1JZM - chains A and B; structure by X-ray diffraction, 1.90 A resolution.

# Chain A (and B)
Molecule: Globin I - ark shell
Organism: Scapharca inaequivalvis
Notes: chain B of this document is another copy of the same molecule, construct and numbering; everything in this record applies to it too
UniProt: P02213 (GLB1_SCAIN); residue numbers follow UniProt; this construct covers 1-146
Chain sequence (146 residues; each row starts with the number of its first residue):
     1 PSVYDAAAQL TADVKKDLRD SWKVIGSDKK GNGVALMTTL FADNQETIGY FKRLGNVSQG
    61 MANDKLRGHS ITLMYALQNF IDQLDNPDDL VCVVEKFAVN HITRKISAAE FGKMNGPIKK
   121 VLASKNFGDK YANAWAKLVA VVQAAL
Not modelled in the structure: 1
Sequence notes: engineered mutation M114 (Ile in P02213)
UniProt features mapped onto this chain:
  - binding site (heme b): H101
Bound ions: heme Fe near H101 (its only coordinating residue here)
Residues lining bound ligands: heme (HEM): T47, Y50, F51, R53, L54, H69, T72, L73, A76, L77, F97, N100, H101, R104, I106, E110, F111, M114

# Chain A / chain B interface
Residue-residue contacts - 39 pairs, chain A then chain B:
  K30(A) with D89(B), salt bridge
  R53(A) with V99(B)
  D64(A) with C92(B)
  R67(A) with D88(B), hydrogen bond (side chain-backbone); D89(B), salt bridge; C92(B)
  G68(A) with C92(B); K96(B)
  H69(A) with K96(B), hydrogen bond
  I71(A) with N79(B); Q83(B); V93(B), hydrophobic
  T72(A) with N79(B), hydrogen bond; K96(B)
  Y75(A) with Y75(B); Q78(B); N79(B); D82(B), hydrogen bond; Q83(B), hydrogen bond
  Q78(A) with Y75(B)
  N79(A) with I71(B); T72(B), hydrogen bond; Y75(B)
  D82(A) with Y75(B), hydrogen bond
  Q83(A) with I71(B); Y75(B), hydrogen bond
  D88(A) with R67(B)
  D89(A) with K30(B), salt bridge; R67(B), salt bridge
  C92(A) with D64(B); R67(B); G68(B)
  V93(A) with I71(B), hydrophobic
  K96(A) with R53(B); G68(B); H69(B), hydrogen bond; T72(B)
  V99(A) with R53(B)
  N100(A) with N100(B)
Interface residues without a listed pair, chain A (22 interface residues in all): N86, R104
Interface residues without a listed pair, chain B (22 interface residues in all): N86, R104

# Summary
The chain A/chain B interface involves 22 residues from each chain; the contacts include 9 hydrogen bonds and
4 salt bridges. Among the polar pairs are K30(A)-D89(B), R67(A)-D89(B) and R67(A)-D88(B). Chain A binds heme.
From UniProt: heme b-binding residue H101(A) on chain A.
Both chains are Globin I - ark shell (Scapharca inaequivalvis). Entry 1JZM (Crystal Structure of Scapharca
inaequivalvis HbI, I114M Mutant in the Absence of ligand) was determined by X-ray diffraction, deposited
together with 1JZK, 1JZL and 1JWN.
